6EJG - chains B and D of the 4 polymer chains in the assembly; structure by X-ray diffraction, 2.82 A resolution.

Chain B:
Protein: CD81 antigen
Organism: Homo sapiens
Reference sequence: P60033 (CD81_HUMAN); residues 112-202 here = UniProt positions 112-202
Sequence (99 residues; row label = number of the first residue in the row):
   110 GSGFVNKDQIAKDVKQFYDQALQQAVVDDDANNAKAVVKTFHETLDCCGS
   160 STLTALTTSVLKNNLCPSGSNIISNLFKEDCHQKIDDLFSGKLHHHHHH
Unresolved in the structure: 110-112, 202-208
Construct notes: expression tag (110-111, 203-208)
Cystine bridges: Cys156-Cys190, Cys157-Cys175
UniProt features mapped onto this chain:
  - site (Important for interaction with integrin): Lys116, Lys144, Lys148
  - mutagenesis: Lys116 (K116E: Reduces binding to integrin), Ile119 (I119A: No effect on integrin binding), Lys121 (K121E: No effect on integrin binding), Lys124 (K124E: No effect on integrin binding), Phe126 (F126A: No effect on integrin binding), Lys144 (K144E: Reduces binding to integrin; when associated with E-148), Lys148 (K148E: Reduces binding to integrin; when associated with E-144), Phe186 (F186A: No effect on integrin binding), Lys187 (K187E: No effect on integrin binding), Glu188 (E188K/Q: Strongly reduced affinity for HCV protein E2; when associated with E-196; E188K: Mildly reduced affinity for HCV protein E2), Asp196 (D196E: Strongly reduced affinity for HCV protein E2; when associated with K-188 or Q-188; D196K/Q/R: Strongly reduced affinity for HCV protein E2)

Chain D:
Protein: Single chain fv fragment
Organism: Mus musculus
Sequence (251 residues; each row starts with the number of its first residue):
    39 DIVLTQSPASLSVSLGQRATISCRASKSVSTSIYSYMHWYQQKPGQPPKL
    89 LIKYASYLESGVPARFSGSGSGTDFTLNIHPVEEEDAATYYCEHSREFPF
   139 TFGTGTKLEIKGGGGSGGGGSGGGGSGGGGSQVQLQQSGPELVKPGASVK
   189 ISCKASGYTFSSSWMNWVKQRPGKGLEWIGRIYSGDGDAIYNGKFKGKAT
   239 LTADKSSSTAYMQLSSLTSEDSAVYFCAREGKTGDLLLRSWGQGSALTVS
   289 S
Unresolved in the structure: 150-169
Cystine bridges: Cys61-Cys130, Cys191-Cys265

Interface between chain B and chain D:
Pairs across the interface (42):
  Gln125(B) with Ser70(D)
  Gln129(B) with Ser70(D), hydrogen bond; Ile71(D)
  Gln132(B) with Thr69(D), hydrogen bond; Ile71(D); Tyr72(D); Tyr74(D), hydrogen bond
  Ala134(B) with Thr271(D)
  Val135(B) with Thr271(D), hydrogen bond (backbone-side chain); Gly272(D); Asp273(D)
  Val136(B) with Tyr72(D); Tyr92(D)
  Asp137(B) with Tyr72(D)
  Asp138(B) with Lys270(D); Thr271(D)
  Thr161(B) with Arg134(D), hydrogen bond (backbone-side chain)
  Leu162(B) with Arg134(D)
  Ala164(B) with Phe136(D), hydrophobic; Arg219(D); Leu274(D), hydrophobic
  Leu165(B) with Tyr74(D)
  Thr167(B) with Trp202(D); Arg219(D), hydrogen bond; Ile228(D)
  Ser168(B) with Trp202(D); Arg219(D), hydrogen bond; Thr271(D); Gly272(D), hydrogen bond (side chain-backbone); Leu274(D)
  Lys171(B) with Trp202(D); Tyr221(D); Asp224(D), salt bridge; Asp226(D), salt bridge
  Asn172(B) with Lys270(D); Thr271(D)
  Asn180(B) with Asp224(D); Asp226(D)
  Ile181(B) with Asp226(D)
  Ile182(B) with Trp202(D), hydrophobic; Asp226(D), hydrogen bond (backbone-side chain); Ile228(D), hydrophobic
Also at the interface, not in a pair above, chain B (22 interface residues in all): Gln133, Lys144, Thr163
Also at the interface, not in a pair above, chain D (21 interface residues in all): Ser133, Glu135

Overview:
22 residues of chain B face 21 of chain D across their interface, with 9 hydrogen bonds and 2 salt bridges.
Polar pairs include Lys171(B)-Asp224(D), Lys171(B)-Asp226(D) and Gln129(B)-Ser70(D). UniProt lists 11
mutagenesis sites on chain B.
Here chain B is CD81 antigen (Homo sapiens) and chain D is Single chain fv fragment (Mus musculus). Entry 6EJG
(Crystal structure of human CD81 large extracellular loop in complex with single chain fv fragment 4) was
determined by X-ray diffraction together with 6EJM and 6EK2 from the same study.
